PDB entry 6S4J | X-ray diffraction, 1.50 A resolution | chains A and B

Chain A:
Name: Insulin
Organism: Homo sapiens
UniProt: P01308 (INS_HUMAN); residues 1-21 here correspond to UniProt positions 90-110 (UniProt number = residue number + 89)
Amino-acid sequence (21 residues; numbered 1 to 21; the number before each row is that of its first residue):
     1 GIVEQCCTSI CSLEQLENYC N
Sequence notes: engineered mutation Glu14 (Tyr103 in P01308)
Cystine bridges: Cys6-Cys11

Chain B:
Name: Insulin
Organism: Homo sapiens
UniProt: P01308 (INS_HUMAN); aligned to UniProt positions 25-52 over residues 1-28 (the alignment contains insertions or deletions, so no single offset holds)
Amino-acid sequence (28 residues; row label = number of the first residue in the row):
     1 FVNQHLCGSH LVEALYLVCG ERGFHYPK
Sequence notes: engineered mutation His25 (Phe49 in P01308)
Covalently attached groups: compound KUT linked to Lys28
Ligand contacts: KUT (KUT [2-(2-[2-(2-[2-(Octadecandioyl-gamma-Glu)amino]ethoxy)ethoxy]acetylamino)ethoxy]ethoxy)acetyl]): Gly8, Ser9, Val12, Glu13, Tyr16, Phe24, His25, Tyr26, Pro27

How chain A and chain B interact:
Pairs across the interface (31):
  Ile2(A) with Leu11(B); Pro27(B)
  Val3(A) with Leu11(B), hydrophobic
  Cys6(A) with His5(B); Leu6(B), hydrogen bond (backbone-backbone); Leu11(B), hydrophobic
  Cys7(A) with His5(B), hydrogen bond (backbone-side chain); Leu6(B); Cys7(B), disulfide
  Thr8(A) with His5(B), hydrogen bond (backbone-side chain)
  Ser9(A) with His5(B), hydrogen bond (backbone-side chain)
  Ile10(A) with Val2(B); Gln4(B); His5(B)
  Cys11(A) with Val2(B)
  Leu13(A) with Phe1(B), hydrophobic; Val18(B), hydrophobic
  Leu16(A) with Leu11(B), hydrophobic; Leu15(B)
  Glu17(A) with Val18(B)
  Tyr19(A) with Leu15(B), hydrophobic; Phe24(B); His25(B), hydrogen bond (backbone-backbone); Lys28(B)
  Cys20(A) with Cys19(B), disulfide; Arg22(B); Gly23(B)
  Asn21(A) with Arg22(B), hydrogen bond (side chain-backbone); Gly23(B), hydrogen bond (backbone-backbone); Phe24(B); His25(B)
Also at the interface, not in a pair above, chain A (16 interface residues in all): Ser12, Asn18
Also at the interface, not in a pair above, chain B (19 interface residues in all): Asn3, Ala14, Tyr26
Disulfides between the chains: Cys7(A)-Cys7(B), Cys20(A)-Cys19(B)

In short:
The interface between chain A and chain B involves 16 residues on one side and 19 on the other; the contacts
include 2 disulfide bonds and 7 hydrogen bonds. Polar contacts include Cys7(A)-His5(B), Thr8(A)-His5(B) and
Ser9(A)-His5(B). Chain A binds compound KUT.
Here chain A is Insulin and chain B is Insulin, both from Homo sapiens. Entry 6S4J (Crystal structure of zinc
free A14E, B25H,
B29K(N(eps)-[2-(2-[2-(2-[2-(Octadecandioyl-gamma-Glu)amino]ethoxy)ethoxy]acetylamino)ethoxy]ethoxy)acetyl]),
desB27, desB30 human insulin) was determined by X-ray diffraction, deposited together with 6S4I.
